7CEL - chain A; structure by X-ray diffraction, 1.90 A resolution.

# Chain A
Name: 1,4-beta-D-glucan cellobiohydrolase I
Source organism: Hypocrea jecorina
Notes: EC 3.2.1.91; fragment: catalytic domain, residues 1 - 434
Reference sequence: P00725 (GUX1_TRIRE); residues 2-434 here correspond to UniProt positions 19-451 (UniProt number = residue number + 17)
Sequence (434 residues; row label = number of the first residue in the row):
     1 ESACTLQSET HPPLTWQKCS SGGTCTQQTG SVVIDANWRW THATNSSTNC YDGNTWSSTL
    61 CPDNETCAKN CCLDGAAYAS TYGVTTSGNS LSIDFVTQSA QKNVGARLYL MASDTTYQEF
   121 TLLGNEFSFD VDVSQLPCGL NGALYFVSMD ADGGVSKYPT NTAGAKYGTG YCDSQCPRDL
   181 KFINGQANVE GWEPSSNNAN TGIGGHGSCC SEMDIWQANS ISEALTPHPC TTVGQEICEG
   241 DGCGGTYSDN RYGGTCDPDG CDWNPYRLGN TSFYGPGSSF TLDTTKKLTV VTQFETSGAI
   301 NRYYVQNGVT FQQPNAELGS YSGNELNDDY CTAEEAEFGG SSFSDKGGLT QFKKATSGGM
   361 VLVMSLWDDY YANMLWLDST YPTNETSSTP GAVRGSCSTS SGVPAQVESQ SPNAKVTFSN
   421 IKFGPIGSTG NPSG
Sequence notes: cloning artifact (94); engineered mutation Gln217 (Glu234 in P00725)
Modified positions: Glu1 (pyroglutamic acid; PCA)
Disulfide bonds: Cys4-Cys72, Cys19-Cys25, Cys50-Cys71, Cys61-Cys67, Cys138-Cys397, Cys172-Cys210, Cys176-Cys209, Cys230-Cys256, Cys238-Cys243, Cys261-Cys331
Glycans and other covalent adducts: N-acetylglucosamine (NAG) linked to Asn270
Bound ions: Co2+ site 1: His206, Glu239; Co2+ site 2: Glu295, Glu325

# In short
N-acetylglucosamine is covalently linked to Asn270. His206 and Glu239 form the Co2+ site 1. The Co2+ site 2 is
built by Glu295 and Glu325.
Chain A is 1,4-beta-D-glucan cellobiohydrolase I (Hypocrea jecorina); the structure, CBH1 (E217Q) in complex
with cellohexaose and cellobiose, was determined by X-ray diffraction together with 5CEL and 6CEL from the
same study.
